Entry 9CAA (electron microscopy, 4.04 A resolution (low resolution: residue-level contacts below are approximate; hydrogen-bond / salt-bridge calls are withheld)); this record covers chains W and Y of the 20 polymer chains in the assembly.

== Chain W ==
Molecule: Histone H3.2
Organism: Xenopus laevis
Reference sequence: P84233 (H32_XENLA); residues 1-135 here correspond to UniProt positions 2-136 (UniProt number = residue number + 1)
Sequence (135 residues; numbered 1 to 135; the number before each row is that of its first residue):
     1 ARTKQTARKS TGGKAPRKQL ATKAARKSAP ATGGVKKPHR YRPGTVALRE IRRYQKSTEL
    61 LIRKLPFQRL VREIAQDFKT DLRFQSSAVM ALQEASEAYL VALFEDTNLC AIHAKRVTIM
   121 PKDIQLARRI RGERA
Not modelled in the structure: 1-36, 135
Construct notes: variant Ala102 (Gly103 in P84233)
Curated features (UniProtKB/Swiss-Prot):
  - modified residue: Arg2 (Asymmetric dimethylarginine), Thr3 (Phosphothreonine), Lys4 (Allysine), Gln5 (5-glutamyl dopamine), Thr6 (Phosphothreonine), Arg8 (Citrulline), Lys9 (N6,N6,N6-trimethyllysine), Ser10 (ADP-ribosylserine), Thr11 (Phosphothreonine), Lys14 (N6-(2-hydroxyisobutyryl)lysine), Arg17 (Asymmetric dimethylarginine), Lys18 (N6-(2-hydroxyisobutyryl)lysine), Lys23 (N6-(2-hydroxyisobutyryl)lysine), Arg26 (Citrulline), Lys27 (N6,N6,N6-trimethyllysine), Ser28 (ADP-ribosylserine), Lys36 (N6,N6,N6-trimethyllysine), Lys37 (N6-methyllysine), Tyr41 (Phosphotyrosine), Lys56 (N6,N6,N6-trimethyllysine) and 8 more in UniProt
  - lipidation: Cys110 (S-palmitoyl cysteine)

== Chain Y ==
Molecule: 285-nt DNA strand
Sequence (285 nucleotides; each row starts with the number of its first residue; numbers below 1 keep their minus sign (DA-179 is residue -179)):
  -179 ATCGAAGGGC GCCTATATAA GGGGGTGGGG GCGCGTTCGT CCTCCCTCTC CTCGCGGCGC
  -119 GAGTTTCAGG CAGCGCTGCG TCCTGCTGCG CACGTGGGAA GCCCTGCTGG AGAATCCCGG
   -59 TGCGCAGGCC GCTCAATTGG TCGTAGACAG CTCTAGCACC GCTTAAACGC AGCTACGCGC
     1 TGTCCCCCGC GTTTTAACCG CCAAGGGGAT TACTCCCTAG TCTCCAGGCA GCTGTCAGAT
    61 ATGTACATCC TGTGATCCCC GGGTACCGAG CTCGAATTCA CTGGC
Not modelled in the structure: -179 to -77, 77-105

== Interface between chain W and chain Y ==
Pairs across the interface - 23 pairs, chain W then chain Y:
  Arg40(W) with DG9(Y); DC10(Y)
  Tyr41(W) with DA-67(Y); DA-66(Y); DG9(Y); DC10(Y)
  Arg42(W) with DG9(Y)
  Gly44(W) with DC8(Y); DG9(Y)
  Thr45(W) with DG9(Y)
  Val46(W) with DG9(Y); DC10(Y)
  Ala47(W) with DG9(Y)
  Arg49(W) with DA-66(Y); DT-65(Y)
  Lys56(W) with DC-64(Y)
  Arg63(W) with DA17(Y)
  Lys64(W) with DC18(Y)
  Leu65(W) with DA17(Y); DC18(Y)
  Pro66(W) with DA17(Y)
  Arg69(W) with DA17(Y)
  Arg83(W) with DG26(Y)
Interface residues without a listed pair, chain W (17 interface residues in all): His39, Pro43
Interface residues without a listed pair, chain Y (12 interface residues in all): DG-68, DG27

== Summary ==
The interface between chain W and chain Y involves 17 residues on one side and 12 on the other.
Here chain W is Histone H3.2 (Xenopus laevis) and chain Y is a 285-nt DNA strand. Entry 9CAA (Cryo-EM
structure of human SRCAP-nucleosome complex in the pre-engaged state (composite structure)) was determined by
electron microscopy.
